9O62 - chains A and J of the 14 polymer chains in the assembly; structure by electron microscopy, 2.03 A resolution.

# Chain A
Molecule: R-phycoerythrin class I alpha subunit
From: Pyropia tenera
Reference sequence: A0A1C9C9A7 (A0A1C9C9A7_9FLOR); residues 1-164 here = UniProt positions 1-164
Amino-acid sequence (164 residues; each row starts with the number of its first residue):
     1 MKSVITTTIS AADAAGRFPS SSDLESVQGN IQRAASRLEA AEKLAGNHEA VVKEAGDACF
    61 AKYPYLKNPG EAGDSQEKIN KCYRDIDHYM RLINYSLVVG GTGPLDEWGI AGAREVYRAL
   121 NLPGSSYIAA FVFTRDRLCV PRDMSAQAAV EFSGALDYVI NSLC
Differences from the reference sequence: conflict Pro64 (Ser in A0A1C9C9A7), Gly109 (Cys in A0A1C9C9A7), Ala119 (Thr in A0A1C9C9A7), Gly124 (Ser in A0A1C9C9A7), Ile128 (Val in A0A1C9C9A7), Ala149 (Gly in A0A1C9C9A7), Phe152 (Tyr in A0A1C9C9A7), Ser153 (Gly in A0A1C9C9A7), Gly154 (Ala in A0A1C9C9A7)

# Chain J
Molecule: R-phycoerythrin class I beta subunit
From: Pyropia tenera
Reference sequence: A0A1C9C989 (A0A1C9C989_9FLOR); residue numbers follow UniProt; this construct covers 1-176
Amino-acid sequence (176 residues; numbered 1 to 176; the number before each row is that of its first residue):
     1 MLDAFSRVVV NSDSKAAYVS GSDLQALKTF IADGNKRLDA VNSIVSNASC IVSDAVSGMI
    61 CENPGLIAPG GNCYTNRRMA ACLRDGEIIL RYTSYALLAG DSSVLEDRCL NGLKETYIAL
   121 GVPTNSTARA VSIMKSSAVA FISNTAPQRK MATAAGDCSA LSSEVASYCD KVSAAI
Differences from the reference sequence: conflict Ser20 (Gly in A0A1C9C989), Thr127 (Ser in A0A1C9C989), Ala128 (Val in A0A1C9C989), Ser137 (Ala in A0A1C9C989), Pro147 (Ser in A0A1C9C989), Ala154 (Thr in A0A1C9C989), Ala155 (Asp in A0A1C9C989), Ser173 (Ala in A0A1C9C989)

# Interface between chain A and chain J
Residue-residue contacts - 78 pairs, chain A then chain J:
  Met1(A) - Met1(J)  hydrogen bond (backbone-backbone)
  Met1(A) - Leu2(J)  hydrophobic
  Met1(A) - Ser6(J)
  Ser3(A) - Asp3(J)  hydrogen bond
  Ile5(A) - Asp3(J)
  Ile5(A) - Ala99(J)  hydrophobic
  Thr6(A) - Met1(J)  hydrogen bond (side chain-backbone)
  Ile9(A) - Met1(J)  hydrophobic
  Ile9(A) - Tyr95(J)
  Ile9(A) - Leu98(J)  hydrophobic
  Ile9(A) - Ala99(J)  hydrophobic
  Ser10(A) - Met1(J)
  Ala12(A) - Tyr95(J)  hydrogen bond (backbone-side chain)
  Asp13(A) - Arg91(J)  salt bridge
  Asp13(A) - Tyr92(J)  hydrogen bond
  Asp13(A) - Tyr95(J)  hydrogen bond (backbone-side chain)
  Asp13(A) - Arg108(J)  salt bridge
  Gly16(A) - Arg91(J)
  Arg17(A) - Arg91(J)
  Arg17(A) - Tyr95(J)  hydrogen bond (backbone-side chain)
  Phe18(A) - Val45(J)  hydrophobic
  Phe18(A) - Ala48(J)  hydrophobic
  Phe18(A) - Glu87(J)
  Phe18(A) - Leu90(J)
  Phe18(A) - Arg91(J)
  Phe18(A) - Ser94(J)
  Pro19(A) - Val41(J)  hydrophobic
  Pro19(A) - Val45(J)
  Pro19(A) - Ser94(J)
  Pro19(A) - Tyr95(J)
  Pro19(A) - Leu98(J)  hydrophobic
  Leu24(A) - Leu38(J)
  Leu24(A) - Val41(J)  hydrophobic
  Leu24(A) - Asn42(J)
  Leu24(A) - Leu98(J)  hydrophobic
  Val27(A) - Leu38(J)  hydrophobic
  Val27(A) - Leu98(J)  hydrophobic
  Gln28(A) - Asn35(J)  hydrogen bond
  Gln28(A) - Leu38(J)
  Asn30(A) - Phe5(J)
  Asn30(A) - Ile31(J)
  Ile31(A) - Ile31(J)  hydrophobic
  Ile31(A) - Gly34(J)
  Ile31(A) - Asn35(J)
  Ala34(A) - Ile31(J)  hydrophobic
  Arg37(A) - Phe5(J)
  Leu38(A) - Leu24(J)  hydrophobic
  Leu38(A) - Lys28(J)
  Glu42(A) - Leu24(J)
  Glu42(A) - Lys28(J)  salt bridge
  Leu44(A) - Tyr18(J)  hydrophobic
  Ala45(A) - Tyr18(J)  hydrophobic
  Ala45(A) - Val19(J)
  His48(A) - Tyr18(J)
  Asp87(A) - Tyr18(J)  hydrogen bond (backbone-side chain)
  Met90(A) - Tyr18(J)
  Arg91(A) - Asp13(J)  salt bridge
  Arg91(A) - Ala16(J)
  Arg91(A) - Ala17(J)
  Arg91(A) - Tyr18(J)  hydrogen bond (backbone-side chain)
  Asn94(A) - Tyr18(J)
  Asn94(A) - Val19(J)  hydrogen bond (side chain-backbone)
  Tyr95(A) - Val9(J)
  Tyr95(A) - Ser12(J)  hydrogen bond (side chain-backbone)
  Tyr95(A) - Asp13(J)  hydrogen bond (side chain-backbone)
  Tyr95(A) - Ala17(J)  hydrogen bond (side chain-backbone)
  Tyr95(A) - Val19(J)  hydrophobic
  Val98(A) - Phe5(J)
  Val98(A) - Val9(J)  hydrophobic
  Val98(A) - Val19(J)  hydrophobic
  Val98(A) - Leu24(J)  hydrophobic
  Val98(A) - Leu27(J)  hydrophobic
  Val99(A) - Phe5(J)  hydrophobic
  Val99(A) - Ser6(J)
  Val99(A) - Val9(J)  hydrophobic
  Trp108(A) - Val9(J)  hydrophobic
  Trp108(A) - Val10(J)  hydrophobic
  Trp108(A) - Asp13(J)
Other interface residues (no listed pair), chain A (35 interface residues in all): Asp23, Val52, Pro104
Other interface residues (no listed pair), chain J (34 interface residues in all): Val104

# Summary
Chain A and chain J form an interface of 35 and 34 residues respectively, with 14 hydrogen bonds and 4 salt
bridges. Among the polar pairs are Asp13(A)-Arg91(J), Asp13(A)-Arg108(J) and Glu42(A)-Lys28(J).
Chain A is R-phycoerythrin class I alpha subunit and chain J is R-phycoerythrin class I beta subunit, both
from Pyropia tenera; the structure, 1C5H TCR bound to R-phycoerythrin, was determined by electron microscopy
together with 9MGB, 9MKO, 9O60 and 9O61 from the same study.
